6S16 - chains B and F of the 5 polymer chains in the assembly; structure by X-ray diffraction, 3.41 A resolution.

Chain B:
Protein: Crossover junction endodeoxyribonuclease RuvC
Source organism: Thermus thermophilus (strain HB8 / ATCC 27634 / DSM 579)
Notes: EC 3.1.22.4
Reference sequence: Q5SJC4 (RUVC_THET8); residues 1-166 here = UniProt positions 1-166
Chain sequence (169 residues; row label = number of the first residue in the row; numbers below 1 keep their minus sign (Gly-2 is residue -2)):
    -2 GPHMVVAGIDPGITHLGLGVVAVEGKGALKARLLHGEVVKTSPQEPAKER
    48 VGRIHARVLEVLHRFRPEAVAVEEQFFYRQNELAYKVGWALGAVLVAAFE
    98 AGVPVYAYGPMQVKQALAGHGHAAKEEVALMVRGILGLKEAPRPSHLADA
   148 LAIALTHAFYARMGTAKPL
Not modelled in the structure: -2 to -1, 21-22
Construct notes: expression tag (-2 to 0)
Curated features (UniProtKB/Swiss-Prot):
  - motif: Phe74 to Arg76 (Wedge)
  - active site: Asp7, Glu70, His143, Asp146
  - binding site (Mg(2+)): Asp7, Glu70, His143
  - binding site (DNA): Ile10, Thr11, Pro40, Arg47, Phe73, Phe74, Arg76, Gln77, Leu80, Lys83, Met108, Arg140
  - mutagenesis: Glu70 (E70Q: Loss of HJ resolution), Phe73 (F73A: About 50% HJ resolution activity), Phe74 (F74A: Slightly reduced HJ resolution activity, altered sequence specificity), Tyr75 (Y75A: Improved HJ resolution), Arg76 (R76A: Reduced HJ resolution), His143 (H143A: About wild-type HJ resolution; H143D: Improved HJ resolution), Asp146 (D146N: Loss of HJ resolution)
From the paper describing this entry:
  - catalytic residues: Asp7
  - binding site for the 33-nt DNA strand: Ile10, Thr11, Arg47, Tyr75, Arg76, Lys83 (from molecular simulation)
  - mutagenesis - R76A: decreased catalytic activity on HJ-C
  - mutagenesis - R76A: decreased catalytic activity on nicked substrates
  - binding site for the 33-nt DNA strand: Gln72, Phe74

Chain F:
Molecule: 33-nt DNA strand
Source organism: synthetic construct
Sequence (33 nucleotides; numbered 1 to 33; the number before each row is that of its first residue):
     1 ATCTGCCGATTCTGGTTTCCAGAAAGCCGATTG
Not modelled in the structure: 1-21

How chain B and chain F interact:
Contacting residue pairs - 20 pairs, chain B then chain F:
  Gly9(B) with DC27(F), phosphate contact
  Ile10(B) with DC27(F), hydrogen bond to the phosphate
  Thr11(B) with DC27(F), hydrogen bond to the phosphate; DC28(F), phosphate contact
  Pro40(B) with DC28(F), phosphate contact; DG29(F), phosphate contact
  Arg47(B) with DC28(F), salt bridge to the phosphate
  Gln72(B) with DA25(F), hydrogen bond to the phosphate; DG26(F), hydrogen bond to the phosphate
  Phe74(B) with DA24(F), base contact
  Arg76(B) with DA24(F), hydrogen bond to the base; DA25(F), base contact
  Leu80(B) with DA25(F), base contact; DG26(F), sugar contact; DC27(F), sugar contact
  Lys83(B) with DC27(F), phosphate contact; DC28(F), salt bridge to the phosphate
  Val84(B) with DG26(F), sugar contact; DC27(F), phosphate contact
  His143(B) with DG26(F), phosphate contact
Other interface residues (no listed pair), chain B (17 interface residues in all): Asp7, His12, Glu70, Tyr75, Gln77

Summary:
17 residues of chain B face 6 of chain F across their interface; the contacts include 5 hydrogen bonds and 2
salt bridges. Among the polar pairs are Arg76(B)-DA24(F), Ile10(B)-DC27(F) and Thr11(B)-DC27(F). The paper
reports the catalytic residue Asp7(B); R76A of chain B reduces catalytic activity on HJ-C.
Chain B is Crossover junction endodeoxyribonuclease RuvC (Thermus thermophilus (strain HB8 / ATCC 27634 / DSM
579)) and chain F is a 33-nt DNA strand (synthetic construct); the structure, T. thermophilus RuvC in complex
with Holliday junction substrate, was determined by X-ray diffraction.
